Entry 8DE4 (electron microscopy, 2.90 A resolution); this record covers chains A and C of the 3 polymer chains in the assembly.

[Chain A]
Molecule: Transporter
Source organism: Sus scrofa
Reference sequence: A0A4X1TV69 (A0A4X1TV69_PIG); residues 116-654 here correspond to UniProt positions 79-617 (UniProt number = residue number - 37)
Sequence (539 residues; each row starts with the number of its first residue):
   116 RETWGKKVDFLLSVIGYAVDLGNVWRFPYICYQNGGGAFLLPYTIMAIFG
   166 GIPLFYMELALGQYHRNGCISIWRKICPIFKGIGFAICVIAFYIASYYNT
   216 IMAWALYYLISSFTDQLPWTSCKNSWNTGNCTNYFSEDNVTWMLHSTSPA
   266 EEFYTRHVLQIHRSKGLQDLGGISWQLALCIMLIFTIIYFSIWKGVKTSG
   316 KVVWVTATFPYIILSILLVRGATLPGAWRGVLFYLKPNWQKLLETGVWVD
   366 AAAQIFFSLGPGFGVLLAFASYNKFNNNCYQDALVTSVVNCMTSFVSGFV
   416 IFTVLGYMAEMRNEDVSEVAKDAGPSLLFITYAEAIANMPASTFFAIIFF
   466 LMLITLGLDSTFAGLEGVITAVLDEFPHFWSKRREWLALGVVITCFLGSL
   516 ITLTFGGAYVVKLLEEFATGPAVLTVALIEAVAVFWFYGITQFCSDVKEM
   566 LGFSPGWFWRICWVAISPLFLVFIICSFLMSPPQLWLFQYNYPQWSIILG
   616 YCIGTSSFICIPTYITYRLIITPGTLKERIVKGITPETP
Disulfide bonds: Cys-237/Cys-246
Glycans and other covalent adducts: N-acetylglucosamine (NAG) linked to Asn-245
Bound ions: Na+ site 1: Gly-131, Val-134, Leu-471, Asp-474; Na+ site 2: Ala-133, Ser-373
Residues lining bound ligands: (2S)-N-methyl-1-phenylpropan-2-amine (B40): Tyr-132, Ala-133, Asp-135, Ile-209, Tyr-213, Phe-372, Ser-373, Leu-374, Gly-375, Phe-378, Val-380, Ser-475, Thr-476, Gly-479

[Chain C]
Molecule: 15B8 Fab light chain variable domain
Source organism: Mus musculus
Notes: antibody fragment or engineered binder
Sequence (110 residues; row label = number of the first residue in the row):
    21 DIVLTQSPASLAVSLGQRATISCRASESVDNYGISFLNWFQQKPGQPPKL
    71 LIYAASNQGSGVPARFSGSGSGTYFSLNIHPMEEDDTAVYFCQQTKGVSW
   121 TFGGGTKVEI
Disulfide bonds: Cys-43/Cys-112

[Interface between chain A and chain C]
Contacting residue pairs (11; chain A residue first):
  Ser-240(A) with Tyr-52(C); Phe-56(C)
  Trp-241(A) with Tyr-52(C)
  Arg-271(A) with Tyr-52(C); Ile-54(C)
  His-272(A) with Tyr-52(C), hydrogen bond
  Gln-275(A) with Tyr-52(C)
  His-277(A) with Tyr-52(C), hydrogen bond (side chain-backbone)
  Arg-278(A) with Asn-51(C); Tyr-52(C); Gly-53(C)

[Summary]
Chain A and chain C form an interface of 7 and 5 residues respectively, with 2 hydrogen bonds. Among the polar
pairs are His-272(A)/Tyr-52(C) and His-277(A)/Tyr-52(C). Ligands of chain A:
(2S)-N-methyl-1-phenylpropan-2-amine. N-acetylglucosamine is covalently linked to Asn-245(A).
Here chain A is Transporter (Sus scrofa) and chain C is 15B8 Fab light chain variable domain (Mus musculus).
Entry 8DE4 (Native serotonin transporter in complex with 15B8 Fab in the presence of methamphetamine) was
determined by electron microscopy.
